1S2K - chains A and B; structure by X-ray diffraction, 2.00 A resolution.

Chain A:
Protein: Scytalidopepsin B
Source organism: Scytalidium lignicola
Notes: EC 3.4.23.32
UniProtKB: P15369 (PRTB_SCYLI); residues 1-206 here correspond to UniProt positions 55-260 (UniProt number = residue number + 54)
Sequence (206 residues; numbered 1 to 206; the number before each row is that of its first residue):
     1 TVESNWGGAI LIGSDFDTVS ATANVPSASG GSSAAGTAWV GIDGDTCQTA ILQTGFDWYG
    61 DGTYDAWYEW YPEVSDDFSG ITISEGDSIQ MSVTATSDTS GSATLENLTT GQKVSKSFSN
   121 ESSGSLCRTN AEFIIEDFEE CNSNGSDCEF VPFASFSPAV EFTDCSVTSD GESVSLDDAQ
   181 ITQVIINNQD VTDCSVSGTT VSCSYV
Not modelled in the structure: 71-72, 76-80
UniProt features mapped onto this chain:
  - active site: E136 (Proton acceptor)
  - site: Q53 (Transition state stabilizer)
Cystine bridges: C47-C127, C141-C148, C194-C203
Small-molecule neighbours: tyrosine (TYR): N5, W6, G44, D45, E139
From the paper describing this entry:
  - binding site for Ala-Ile-His tripeptide (chain B): Q53, D57, W67, E136, F138, E139
  - catalytic residues: Q53, E136

Chain B:
Protein: Ala-Ile-His tripeptide
Sequence (3 residues; row label = number of the first residue in the row):
     1 AIH

Interface between chain A and chain B:
Residue-residue contacts (13):
  T37(A) - H3(B)
  W39(A) - H3(B)
  Q53(A) - H3(B)  hydrogen bond (side chain-backbone)
  D57(A) - H3(B)  salt bridge
  W67(A) - H3(B)  hydrogen bond
  E69(A) - H3(B)  salt bridge
  E136(A) - H3(B)
  F138(A) - I2(B)
  F138(A) - H3(B)
  E139(A) - A1(B)
  E139(A) - I2(B)  hydrogen bond (backbone-backbone)
  E140(A) - A1(B)  hydrogen bond (side chain-backbone)
  C141(A) - I2(B)  hydrophobic
Interface residues without a listed pair, chain A (12 interface residues in all): W6

Summary:
The interface between chain A and chain B involves 12 residues on one side and 3 on the other, with 4 hydrogen
bonds and 2 salt bridges. Among the polar pairs are D57(A)-H3(B), E69(A)-H3(B) and Q53(A)-H3(B). From the
paper: catalytic residues Q53(A) and E136(A); a binding site for Ala-Ile-His tripeptide (chain B) at Q53(A),
D57(A) and W67(A) among others.
Chain A is Scytalidopepsin B (Scytalidium lignicola) and chain B is Ala-Ile-His tripeptide; the structure,
Structure of SCP-B a member of the Eqolisin family of Peptidases in a complex with a ..., was determined by
X-ray diffraction together with 1S2B from the same study.
